8UAF - chains A and O of the 18 polymer chains in the assembly; structure by electron microscopy, 3.18 A resolution.

# Chain A
Protein: SIR2-like domain-containing protein
From: Escherichia coli
Reference sequence: A0A7B5N0T7 (A0A7B5N0T7_ECOLX); numbering as in UniProt (aligned over 1-415)
Sequence (415 residues; each row starts with the number of its first residue):
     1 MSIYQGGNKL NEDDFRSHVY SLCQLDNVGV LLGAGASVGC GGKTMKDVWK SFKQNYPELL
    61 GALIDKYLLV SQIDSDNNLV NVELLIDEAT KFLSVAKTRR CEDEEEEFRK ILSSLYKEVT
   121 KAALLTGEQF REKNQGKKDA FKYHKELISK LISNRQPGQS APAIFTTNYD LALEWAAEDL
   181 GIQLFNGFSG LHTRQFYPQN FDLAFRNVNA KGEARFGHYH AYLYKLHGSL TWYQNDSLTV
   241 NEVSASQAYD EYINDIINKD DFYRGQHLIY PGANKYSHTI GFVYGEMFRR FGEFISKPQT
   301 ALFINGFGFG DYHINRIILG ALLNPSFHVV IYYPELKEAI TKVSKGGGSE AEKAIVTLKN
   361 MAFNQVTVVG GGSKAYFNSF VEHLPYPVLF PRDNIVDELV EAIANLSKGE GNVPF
Unresolved in the structure: 1, 210-217, 408-415
Residues lining bound ligands: Adenosine-5-Diphosphoribose (AR6; [(2R,3S,4R,5R)-5-(6-aminopurin-9-yl)-3,4-dihydroxy-oxolan-2-yl]methyl [hydroxy-[[(2R,3S,4R,5S)-3,4,5-trihydroxyoxolan-2-yl]methoxy]phosphoryl] hydrogen phosphate): G33, A34, G35, V38, T44, M45, N81, E83, T167, H227, N305, G306, F307, G308, G310, D311, P334, A375, Y376, F377
Reported in the primary citation:
  - catalytic residues: H227, D311, H313
  - mutagenesis - H227A, D311A, H313A: abolished catalytic activity on NAD+
  - mutagenesis - H227A, D311A, H313A: decreased catalytic activity on single-stranded DNA
  - mutagenesis - H227A: decreased growth

# Chain O
Protein: Nucleoside triphosphate hydrolase
From: Escherichia coli
Reference sequence: A0A822U1Y5 (A0A822U1Y5_ECOLX); residue numbers follow UniProt; this construct covers 1-610
Sequence (610 residues; row label = number of the first residue in the row):
     1 MSLFKLTEIS AIGYVVGLEG ERIRINLHEG LQGRLASHRK GVSSVTQPGD LIGFDAGNIL
    61 VVARVTDMAF VEADKAHKAN VGTSDLADIP LRQIIAYAIG FVKRELNGYV FISEDWRLPA
   121 LGSSAVPLTS DFLNIIYSID KEELPKAVEL GVDSRTKTVK IFASVDKLLS RHLAVLGSTG
   181 YGKSNFNALL TRKVSEKYPN SRIVIFDING EYAQAFTGIP NVKHTILGES PNVDSLEKKQ
   241 QKGELYSEEY YCYKKIPYQA LGFAGLIKLL RPSDKTQLPA LRNALSAINR THFKSRNIYL
   301 EKDDGETFLL YDDCRDTNQS KLAEWLDLLR RRRLKRTNVW PPFKSLATLV AEFGCVAADR
   361 SNGSKRDAFG FSNVLPLVKI IQQLAEDIRF KSIVNLNGGG ELADGGTHWD KAMSDEVDYF
   421 FGKEKGQEND WNVHIVNMKN LAQDHAPMLL SALLEMFAEI LFRRGQERSY PTVLLLEEAH
   481 HYLRDPYAEI DSQIKAYERL AKEGRKFKCS LIVSTQRPSE LSPTVLAMCS NWFSLRLTNE
   541 RDLQALRYAM ESGNEQILKQ ISGLPRGDAV AFGSAFNLPV RISINQARPG PKSSDAVFSE
   601 EWANCTELRC
Unresolved in the structure: 1-3, 73-88, 605-610
Bound ions: Mg2+ near E477 (its only coordinating residue here)
Residues lining bound ligands: ADP (adenosine-5'-diphosphate): T179, G180, Y181, G182, K183, S184, N185, E211, R566, I584, N585, Q586, P591

# How chain A and chain O interact
Residue-residue contacts (18):
  Y20(A) - N58(O)
  S153(A) - L6(O)
  Y219(A) - F4(O)  hydrophobic
  Y219(A) - L6(O)
  P387(A) - G57(O)
  P387(A) - R104(O)  hydrogen bond (backbone-side chain)
  V388(A) - G57(O)  hydrogen bond (backbone-backbone)
  V388(A) - I59(O)
  V388(A) - R104(O)
  V388(A) - Y109(O)
  L389(A) - D55(O)
  L389(A) - L60(O)  hydrophobic
  L389(A) - F132(O)  hydrophobic
  F390(A) - K5(O)
  F390(A) - L6(O)
  P391(A) - L6(O)
  P391(A) - E8(O)
  R392(A) - R104(O)
Also at the interface, not in a pair above, chain A (14 interface residues in all): I152, G181, I182, P385, Y386
Also at the interface, not in a pair above, chain O (17 interface residues in all): T7, I9, A56, N107, V126

# Summary
14 residues of chain A and 17 residues of chain O are in contact, with 2 hydrogen bonds. Among the polar pairs
are P387(A)-R104(O) and V388(A)-G57(O). Bound to chain A: Adenosine-5-Diphosphoribose. Ligands of chain O:
ADP. From the paper: catalytic residues H227(A), D311(A) and H313(A); H227A, D311A and H313A of chain A
abolish catalytic activity on NAD+.
Here chain A is SIR2-like domain-containing protein and chain O is Nucleoside triphosphate hydrolase, both
from Escherichia coli. Entry 8UAF (E. coli Sir2_HerA complex (12:6) bound with NAD+) was determined by
electron microscopy together with 8SU9, 8SUW, 8SUB, 8SXX and 8UAE from the same study.
